5KLI - chains A and C of the 6 polymer chains in the assembly; structure by X-ray diffraction, 3.00 A resolution.

# Chain A
Protein: Cytochrome b
From: Rhodobacter sphaeroides
Reference sequence: Q02761 (CYB_RHOSH); residue numbers follow UniProt; this construct covers 1-445
Amino-acid sequence (445 residues; each row starts with the number of its first residue):
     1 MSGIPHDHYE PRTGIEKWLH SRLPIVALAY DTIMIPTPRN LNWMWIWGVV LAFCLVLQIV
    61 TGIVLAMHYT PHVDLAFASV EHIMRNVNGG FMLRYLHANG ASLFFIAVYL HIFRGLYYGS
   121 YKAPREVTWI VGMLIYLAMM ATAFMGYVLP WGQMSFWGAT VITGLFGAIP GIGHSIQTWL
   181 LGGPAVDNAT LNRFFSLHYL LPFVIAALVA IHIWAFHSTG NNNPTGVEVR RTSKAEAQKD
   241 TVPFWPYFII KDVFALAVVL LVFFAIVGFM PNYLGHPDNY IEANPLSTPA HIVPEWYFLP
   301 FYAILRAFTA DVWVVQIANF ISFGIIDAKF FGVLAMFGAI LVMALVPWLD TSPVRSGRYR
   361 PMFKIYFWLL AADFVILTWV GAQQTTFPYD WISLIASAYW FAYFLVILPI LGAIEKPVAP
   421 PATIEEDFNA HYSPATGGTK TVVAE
Unresolved in the structure: 1-2, 431-445
Metal / ion sites: heme Fe site 1: H97, H198; heme Fe site 2: H111, H212
Ligand contacts:
  - ANJ ((2R,3S,6S,7R,8R)-3-{[3-(formylamino)-2-hydroxybenzoyl]amino}-8-hexyl-2,6-dimethyl-4,9-dioxo-1,5-dioxonan-7-yl (2S)-2-methylbutanoate): T37, L41, W45, G48, V49, A52, L55, V56, A206, V209, I213, F216, H217, N221, F244, F248, I249, D252
  - heme (HEM), molecule 1: M44, W45, I46, W47, G48, V49, L51, A52, F104, V108, H111, I112, R114, S120, R125, T128, W129, G132, M133, I135, Y136, M139, I205, V209, H212, F216, G220, N221, N222
  - heme (HEM), molecule 2: L55, Q58, I59, G62, I63, L65, A66, Y69, V80, R94, H97, A98, A101, F104, T142, A143, G146, Y147, L149, P150, F195, H198, Y199, P202, Y297
  - lauryl oleyl phosphatidyl ethanolamine (LOP; (1R)-2-{[(R)-(2-aminoethoxy)(hydroxy)phosphoryl]oxy}-1-[(dodecanoyloxy)methyl]ethyl (9Z)-octadec-9-enoate): M44, W47, L103, I106, L110, F113, R114, Y117, Y118, V259, V262, F263, I266, R358, F367, W368, A371, F374, V375, T378
  - stigmatellin a (SMA): L137, M140, A141, F144, M145, M154, G158, V161, I162, T163, L165, F166, L180, F194, L197, I292, V293, P294, E295, F298, F301, Y302, L305, M336, F337, I340
UniProt features mapped onto this chain:
  - binding site (heme b): H97, H111, H198, H212

# Chain C
Protein: Ubiquinol-cytochrome c reductase iron-sulfur subunit
From: Rhodobacter sphaeroides
Notes: EC 1.10.2.2
Reference sequence: Q02762 (UCRI_RHOSH); residue numbers follow UniProt; this construct covers 1-187
Amino-acid sequence (187 residues; numbered 1 to 187; the number before each row is that of its first residue):
     1 MSNAEDHAGT RRDFLYYATA GAGAVATGAA VWPLINQMNP SADVQALASI FVDVSSVEPG
    61 VQLTVKFLGK PIFIRRRTEA DIELGRSVQL GQLVDTNARN ANIDAGAEAT DQNRTLDEAG
   121 EWLVMWGVCT HLGCVPIGGV SGDFGGWFCP CHGSHYDSAG RIRKGPAPEN LPIPLAKFID
   181 ETTIQLG
Unresolved in the structure: 1-8
Cystine bridges: C134-C151
Metal / ion sites: 2Fe-2S cluster Fe: C129, H131, C149, H152
Ligand contacts: 2Fe-2S cluster (FES): C129, H131, L132, G133, C134, C149, C151, H152, G153, S154
UniProt features mapped onto this chain:
  - binding site ([2Fe-2S] cluster): C129, H131, C149, H152
Reported in the primary citation:
  - 2Fe-2S cluster coordination: H152

# How chain A and chain C interact
Pairs across the interface (17):
  V60(A) - L34(C)  hydrophobic
  V64(A) - L34(C)  hydrophobic
  V64(A) - Q37(C)
  M67(A) - Q37(C)
  M67(A) - M38(C)  hydrophobic
  H68(A) - Q37(C)  hydrogen bond
  H82(A) - S41(C)
  H82(A) - D43(C)
  N86(A) - S41(C)
  N86(A) - A42(C)  hydrogen bond (backbone-backbone)
  V87(A) - Q37(C)
  V87(A) - S41(C)
  N88(A) - N36(C)  hydrogen bond (side chain-backbone)
  N88(A) - Q37(C)
  N88(A) - N39(C)  hydrogen bond (side chain-backbone)
  N88(A) - P40(C)  hydrogen bond (side chain-backbone)
  L93(A) - Q37(C)
Interface residues without a listed pair, chain C (10 interface residues in all): P33

# Summary
The interface between chain A and chain C involves 9 residues on one side and 10 on the other; the contacts
include 5 hydrogen bonds. Among the polar pairs are H68(A)-Q37(C), N88(A)-N36(C) and N88(A)-N39(C). Chain A
binds heme, stigmatellin a, compound ANJ and lauryl oleyl phosphatidyl ethanolamine. The paper reports 2Fe-2S
cluster coordination by H152(C).
Here chain A is Cytochrome b and chain C is Ubiquinol-cytochrome c reductase iron-sulfur subunit, both from
Rhodobacter sphaeroides. Entry 5KLI (Rhodobacter sphaeroides bc1 with stigmatellin and antimycin) was
determined by X-ray diffraction together with 5KKZ from the same study.
